PDB entry 6YMY | electron microscopy, 3.41 A resolution | chains c and k of the 12 polymer chains in the assembly

Chain c:
Name: Cytochrome c oxidase subunit 3
Source organism: Saccharomyces cerevisiae (strain ATCC 204508 / S288c)
Notes: EC 1.9.3.1
Reference sequence: P00420 (COX3_YEAST); residues 2-269 here = UniProt positions 2-269
Chain sequence (268 residues; each row starts with the number of its first residue):
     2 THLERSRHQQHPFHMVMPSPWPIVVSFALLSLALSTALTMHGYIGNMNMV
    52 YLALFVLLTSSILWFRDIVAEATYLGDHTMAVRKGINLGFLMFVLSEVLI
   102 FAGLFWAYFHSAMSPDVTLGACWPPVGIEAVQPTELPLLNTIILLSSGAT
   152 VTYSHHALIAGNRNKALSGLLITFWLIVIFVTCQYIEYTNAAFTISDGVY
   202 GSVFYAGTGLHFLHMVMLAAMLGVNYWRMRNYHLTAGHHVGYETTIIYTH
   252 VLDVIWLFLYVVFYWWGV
Residues lining bound ligands:
  - 1,2-diacyl-sn-glycero-3-phoshocholine (PCF): Ile101, Tyr189, Thr190, Ala192, Ala193, Phe194, Thr195, Ile196, Tyr206, Ala207, Gly210, Leu211
  - phosphatidylethanolamine (PTY), molecule 1: His15, Val17, Val26, Leu58, Ser62, Trp65, Phe66, Ile69, Glu72, His79, Gly90, Phe91, Phe94
  - phosphatidylethanolamine (PTY), molecule 2: Leu59, Ile63, Phe66, Ile69, Ala73, Thr74, His79, Ile87, Phe91, Phe94, Met218, Ala221, Met222, Arg229, His234, Leu235, Thr236, His239, His240, Val241, Gly242, Thr245
UniProt features mapped onto this chain:
  - natural variant: Val263 (V263T: In strain: D273-10B/A48)

Chain k:
Name: Cytochrome c oxidase subunit 13, mitochondrial
Source organism: Saccharomyces cerevisiae (strain ATCC 204508 / S288c)
Reference sequence: P32799 (COX13_YEAST); numbering as in UniProt (aligned over 16-129)
Chain sequence (114 residues; row label = number of the first residue in the row):
    16 NALKPAFGPPDKVAAQKFKESLMATEKHAKDTSNMWVKISVWVALPAIAL
    66 TAVNTYFVEKEHAEHREHLKHVPDSEWPRDYEFMNIRSKPFFWGDGDKTL
   116 FWNPVVNRHIEHDD
Residues lining bound ligands: 1,2-diacyl-sn-glycero-3-phoshocholine (PCF): Trp108, Thr114, Leu115, Phe116, Trp117, Asn118, Asn122

How chain c and chain k interact:
Contacting residue pairs (50; chain c residue first):
  Thr2(c) - Ala21(k)
  Thr2(c) - Phe22(k)
  His3(c) - Leu18(k)
  His3(c) - Lys19(k)
  His3(c) - Pro20(k)
  His3(c) - Ala21(k)  hydrogen bond (side chain-backbone)
  Arg6(c) - Phe22(k)
  Met41(c) - Phe107(k)  hydrophobic
  His42(c) - Lys104(k)
  Met48(c) - Phe107(k)  hydrophobic
  Thr119(c) - Glu97(k)
  Pro126(c) - Phe98(k)  hydrophobic
  Val127(c) - Tyr96(k)
  Ile129(c) - Met99(k)  hydrophobic
  Glu136(c) - His77(k)  salt bridge
  Leu137(c) - Thr70(k)
  Leu140(c) - Thr66(k)
  Leu140(c) - Ala67(k)  hydrophobic
  Leu140(c) - Thr70(k)
  Ile143(c) - Ala62(k)  hydrophobic
  Ile143(c) - Ile63(k)
  Ile144(c) - Ile63(k)  hydrophobic
  Ser147(c) - Ala59(k)
  Ala150(c) - Trp51(k)  hydrophobic
  Ala150(c) - Ser55(k)  hydrogen bond (backbone-side chain)
  Thr153(c) - Trp51(k)
  Tyr154(c) - Trp51(k)  hydrophobic
  His157(c) - Ala44(k)
  His157(c) - Thr47(k)
  His157(c) - Ser48(k)  hydrogen bond (backbone-side chain)
  Ala158(c) - Ser48(k)  hydrogen bond (backbone-side chain)
  Ile160(c) - Thr40(k)
  Ala161(c) - Ala44(k)
  Tyr189(c) - Phe116(k)
  Thr190(c) - Phe116(k)
  Thr190(c) - Asn118(k)  hydrogen bond (backbone-side chain)
  Asn191(c) - Arg81(k)  hydrogen bond
  Asn191(c) - Asn118(k)
  Ala192(c) - Val121(k)
  Ala193(c) - Asn122(k)
  Thr195(c) - Lys113(k)
  Thr195(c) - Thr114(k)
  Ser197(c) - Phe98(k)
  Ser197(c) - Met99(k)
  Ser197(c) - Asn100(k)
  Ser197(c) - Ile101(k)  hydrogen bond (backbone-backbone)
  Ser197(c) - Phe106(k)
  Asp198(c) - Phe98(k)
  Asp198(c) - Met99(k)
  Gly199(c) - Phe98(k)  hydrogen bond (backbone-backbone)
Interface residues without a listed pair, chain c (40 interface residues in all): Leu4, Thr40, Leu120, Gly128, Thr151, Tyr186, Phe194, Ile196
Interface residues without a listed pair, chain k (36 interface residues in all): Glu41, Val52

In short:
The interface between chain c and chain k involves 40 residues on one side and 36 on the other; the contacts
include 8 hydrogen bonds and 1 salt bridge. Among the polar pairs are Glu136(c)-His77(k), His3(c)-Ala21(k) and
Ala150(c)-Ser55(k).
Chain c is Cytochrome c oxidase subunit 3 and chain k is Cytochrome c oxidase subunit 13, mitochondrial, both
from Saccharomyces cerevisiae (strain ATCC 204508 / S288c); the structure, Cytochrome c oxidase from
Saccharomyces cerevisiae, was determined by electron microscopy, deposited together with 6YMX.
